PDB entry 1UM0 | X-ray diffraction, 1.95 A resolution | chains A and D of the 4 polymer chains in the assembly

[Chain A (and D)]
Name: Chorismate synthase
From: Helicobacter pylori
Notes: EC 4.2.3.5; chain D of this document is another copy of the same molecule, construct and numbering; everything in this record applies to it too
Reference sequence: P56122 (AROC_HELPY); numbering as in UniProt (aligned over 1-365)
Sequence (365 residues; each row starts with the number of its first residue):
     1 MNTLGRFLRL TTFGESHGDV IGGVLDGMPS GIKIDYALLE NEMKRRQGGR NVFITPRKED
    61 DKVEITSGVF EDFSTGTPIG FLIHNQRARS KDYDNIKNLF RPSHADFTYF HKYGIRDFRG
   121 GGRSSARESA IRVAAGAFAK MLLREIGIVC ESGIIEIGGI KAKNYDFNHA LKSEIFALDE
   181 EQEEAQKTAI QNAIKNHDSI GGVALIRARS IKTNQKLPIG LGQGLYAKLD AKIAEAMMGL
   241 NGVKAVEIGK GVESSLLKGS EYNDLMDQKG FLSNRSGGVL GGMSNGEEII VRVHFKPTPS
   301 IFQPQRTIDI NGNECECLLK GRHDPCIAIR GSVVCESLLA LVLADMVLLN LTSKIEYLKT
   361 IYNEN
Ligand contacts:
  - FMN (flavin mononucleotide), molecule 1: Ser103, His104, Ala105, Arg123, Ser125, Ser129, Leu240, Asn241, Gly242, Val243, Lys244, Phe295, Lys296, Thr298, Pro299, Ser300, His323, Asp324, Ile327, Arg330
  - FMN, molecule 2: Val279, Leu280, Gly281, Gly282
Swiss-Prot annotation at these positions:
  - binding site (NADP(+)): Arg46
  - binding site (FMN): Arg123 to Ser125, Asn241, Gly242, Gly281, Lys296 to Ser300, Arg322
From the paper describing this entry:
  - self-association interface (contacts with another copy of this molecule); pairs are residue here / residue on that copy: Asp26-Met1, Met1, Asn2, Thr3, Phe7, Arg9, Phe13, Lys112, Glu128, Arg132, Glu145, Asp198, Gln223, Leu225, Tyr226, Lys232, Glu235, Ser255, Ser260, Gln268, His294, Gln305, Glu314, Asn350, Asn350, Thr352, Lys359, Tyr362
  - binding site for flavin mononucleotide: His104, Arg123, Ser125, Asn241, Lys244, Lys296, Thr298, Pro299, Ser300, Asp324, Ile327, Arg330
  - catalytic residues: Arg46, Arg132, Arg330 (proposed by the authors, not directly observed)

[Interface between chain A and chain D]
Pairs across the interface (200):
  Met1(A) - Arg6(D)
  Met1(A) - Gln223(D)  hydrogen bond (backbone-backbone)
  Met1(A) - Gly224(D)
  Met1(A) - Leu225(D)  hydrogen bond (backbone-backbone)
  Met1(A) - Tyr226(D)  hydrogen bond (backbone-backbone)
  Met1(A) - Ala227(D)  hydrophobic
  Asn2(A) - Tyr226(D)
  Thr3(A) - Tyr226(D)
  Leu4(A) - Tyr226(D)  hydrophobic
  Arg6(A) - Met1(D)
  Thr12(A) - Tyr226(D)
  Glu15(A) - Leu225(D)
  Pro102(A) - Asn263(D)
  Pro102(A) - Asp264(D)
  Ser103(A) - Tyr262(D)
  Ser103(A) - Asn263(D)
  Ser103(A) - Leu280(D)
  His104(A) - Leu280(D)
  Ala105(A) - Gly281(D)
  Phe107(A) - Ile219(D)  hydrophobic
  Phe107(A) - Met266(D)  hydrophobic
  Phe107(A) - Phe271(D)  hydrophobic
  Phe107(A) - Asn285(D)
  Thr108(A) - Leu280(D)  hydrogen bond (side chain-backbone)
  Thr108(A) - Met283(D)
  Thr108(A) - Ser284(D)
  Thr108(A) - Asn285(D)
  Tyr109(A) - Met283(D)  hydrophobic
  His111(A) - Ile219(D)
  His111(A) - Lys354(D)
  Lys112(A) - Gly220(D)  hydrogen bond (side chain-backbone)
  Lys112(A) - Gly222(D)  hydrogen bond (side chain-backbone)
  Lys112(A) - Gln223(D)
  Lys112(A) - Met283(D)
  Lys112(A) - Asn350(D)  hydrogen bond
  Lys112(A) - Ser353(D)  hydrogen bond
  Lys112(A) - Lys354(D)
  Tyr113(A) - Ser353(D)
  Tyr113(A) - Lys354(D)
  Gly114(A) - Lys354(D)
  Glu128(A) - Leu225(D)
  Glu128(A) - Tyr226(D)
  Arg132(A) - Tyr226(D)  hydrogen bond
  Glu156(A) - Leu256(D)
  Gly158(A) - Ser255(D)
  Gly159(A) - Leu256(D)
  Asp198(A) - Lys258(D)
  Asp198(A) - Gly259(D)  hydrogen bond (side chain-backbone)
  Asp198(A) - Ser260(D)  hydrogen bond
  Ser199(A) - Lys258(D)
  Ser199(A) - Gly259(D)  hydrogen bond (backbone-backbone)
  Ile200(A) - Leu257(D)
  Ile200(A) - Lys258(D)
  Gly201(A) - Ser255(D)
  Gly201(A) - Leu257(D)  hydrogen bond (backbone-backbone)
  Gly202(A) - Ser255(D)
  Val203(A) - Ser255(D)
  Ile219(A) - Phe107(D)  hydrophobic
  Ile219(A) - His111(D)
  Gly220(A) - Lys112(D)  hydrogen bond (backbone-side chain)
  Gly222(A) - Lys112(D)  hydrogen bond (backbone-side chain)
  Gln223(A) - Met1(D)  hydrogen bond (backbone-backbone)
  Gln223(A) - Lys112(D)
  Gly224(A) - Met1(D)
  Leu225(A) - Met1(D)  hydrogen bond (backbone-backbone)
  Leu225(A) - Glu15(D)
  Leu225(A) - Tyr109(D)
  Leu225(A) - Glu128(D)
  Tyr226(A) - Met1(D)  hydrogen bond (backbone-backbone)
  Tyr226(A) - Asn2(D)
  Tyr226(A) - Thr3(D)
  Tyr226(A) - Leu4(D)  hydrophobic
  Tyr226(A) - Thr12(D)
  Tyr226(A) - Glu128(D)  hydrogen bond
  Tyr226(A) - Arg132(D)  hydrogen bond
  Ala227(A) - Met1(D)  hydrophobic
  Lys228(A) - Gly239(D)  hydrogen bond (side chain-backbone)
  Lys228(A) - Asn241(D)
  Asp230(A) - Met238(D)
  Ala231(A) - Glu235(D)
  Ala231(A) - Gly239(D)
  Lys232(A) - Glu235(D)  salt bridge
  Ala234(A) - Ala234(D)
  Ala234(A) - Met238(D)  hydrophobic
  Glu235(A) - Ala231(D)
  Glu235(A) - Lys232(D)  salt bridge
  Glu235(A) - Glu235(D)
  Met238(A) - Asp230(D)
  Met238(A) - Ala234(D)  hydrophobic
  Met238(A) - Val246(D)
  Met238(A) - Ile248(D)  hydrophobic
  Gly239(A) - Lys228(D)  hydrogen bond (backbone-side chain)
  Gly239(A) - Ala231(D)
  Asn241(A) - Lys228(D)
  Lys244(A) - Glu247(D)
  Lys244(A) - Ile248(D)  hydrogen bond (backbone-backbone)
  Lys244(A) - Gly251(D)
  Lys244(A) - Ser254(D)
  Lys244(A) - Tyr262(D)
  Lys244(A) - Ser276(D)  hydrogen bond (side chain-backbone)
  Lys244(A) - Val279(D)
  Ala245(A) - Val246(D)
  Ala245(A) - Gly251(D)
  Ala245(A) - Val252(D)  hydrophobic
  Val246(A) - Met238(D)
  Val246(A) - Ala245(D)
  Val246(A) - Val246(D)  hydrogen bond (backbone-backbone)
  Glu247(A) - Lys244(D)
  Ile248(A) - Met238(D)  hydrophobic
  Ile248(A) - Lys244(D)  hydrogen bond (backbone-backbone)
  Gly251(A) - Lys244(D)
  Gly251(A) - Ala245(D)
  Val252(A) - Ala245(D)  hydrophobic
  Val252(A) - Val252(D)  hydrophobic
  Val252(A) - His294(D)
  Ser254(A) - Lys244(D)
  Ser254(A) - Pro297(D)
  Ser255(A) - Gly201(D)
  Ser255(A) - Gly202(D)
  Ser255(A) - Val203(D)
  Ser255(A) - His294(D)
  Ser255(A) - Phe295(D)
  Leu256(A) - Gly159(D)
  Leu257(A) - Ile200(D)
  Leu257(A) - Gly201(D)  hydrogen bond (backbone-backbone)
  Leu257(A) - Pro297(D)
  Lys258(A) - Asp198(D)
  Lys258(A) - Ser199(D)
  Lys258(A) - Pro297(D)
  Gly259(A) - Asp198(D)  hydrogen bond (backbone-side chain)
  Gly259(A) - Ser199(D)  hydrogen bond (backbone-backbone)
  Gly259(A) - Pro297(D)
  Gly259(A) - Ile301(D)
  Ser260(A) - Asp198(D)  hydrogen bond
  Ser260(A) - Ile301(D)
  Ser260(A) - Gln303(D)
  Tyr262(A) - Ser103(D)
  Tyr262(A) - Lys244(D)
  Tyr262(A) - Lys296(D)
  Tyr262(A) - Pro297(D)  hydrophobic
  Asn263(A) - Pro102(D)
  Asn263(A) - Ser103(D)
  Asn263(A) - Pro299(D)  hydrogen bond (side chain-backbone)
  Asn263(A) - Gln305(D)  hydrogen bond
  Asp264(A) - Pro102(D)
  Leu265(A) - Gln305(D)
  Leu265(A) - Arg306(D)
  Met266(A) - Phe100(D)  hydrophobic
  Met266(A) - Phe107(D)  hydrophobic
  Met266(A) - Arg306(D)  hydrogen bond (backbone-backbone)
  Met266(A) - Thr307(D)
  Asp267(A) - Ile308(D)
  Asp267(A) - Glu314(D)
  Gln268(A) - Ile308(D)
  Gln268(A) - Gly312(D)  hydrogen bond (side chain-backbone)
  Gln268(A) - Glu314(D)  hydrogen bond (backbone-side chain)
  Phe271(A) - Phe107(D)  hydrophobic
  Ser276(A) - Lys244(D)  hydrogen bond (backbone-side chain)
  Val279(A) - Lys244(D)
  Leu280(A) - Ser103(D)
  Leu280(A) - His104(D)
  Leu280(A) - Thr108(D)  hydrogen bond (backbone-side chain)
  Gly281(A) - Ala105(D)
  Met283(A) - Thr108(D)
  Met283(A) - Tyr109(D)
  Met283(A) - Lys112(D)
  Ser284(A) - Thr108(D)
  Asn285(A) - Phe107(D)
  Asn285(A) - Thr108(D)
  His294(A) - Val252(D)
  His294(A) - Ser255(D)
  Phe295(A) - Ser255(D)
  Lys296(A) - Ser254(D)
  Lys296(A) - Tyr262(D)
  Pro297(A) - Ser254(D)
  Pro297(A) - Leu257(D)
  Pro297(A) - Lys258(D)
  Pro297(A) - Gly259(D)
  Pro297(A) - Tyr262(D)  hydrophobic
  Pro299(A) - Asn263(D)  hydrogen bond (backbone-side chain)
  Ile301(A) - Ser260(D)
  Gln303(A) - Ser260(D)
  Gln305(A) - Asn263(D)  hydrogen bond
  Gln305(A) - Leu265(D)
  Arg306(A) - Leu265(D)
  Arg306(A) - Met266(D)  hydrogen bond (backbone-backbone)
  Arg306(A) - Leu272(D)
  Thr307(A) - Met266(D)  hydrogen bond (backbone-backbone)
  Ile308(A) - Met266(D)  hydrophobic
  Ile308(A) - Asp267(D)
  Ile308(A) - Gln268(D)
  Glu314(A) - Asp267(D)
  Glu314(A) - Gln268(D)  hydrogen bond (side chain-backbone)
  Asn350(A) - Lys112(D)  hydrogen bond
  Ser353(A) - Lys112(D)  hydrogen bond
  Ser353(A) - Tyr113(D)
  Lys354(A) - His111(D)  hydrogen bond (side chain-backbone)
  Lys354(A) - Lys112(D)
  Lys354(A) - Tyr113(D)
  Lys354(A) - Gly114(D)
Interface residues without a listed pair, chain A (99 interface residues in all): Leu10, Gly14, Phe100, Lys161, Val243, Arg275, Thr298, Gly312, Tyr357
Interface residues without a listed pair, chain D (98 interface residues in all): Leu10, Gly14, Glu156, Gly158, Val243, Arg275, Thr298

[Summary]
99 residues of chain A face 98 of chain D across their interface; the contacts include 45 hydrogen bonds and 2
salt bridges. Polar pairs include Lys232(A)-Glu235(D), Thr108(A)-Leu280(D) and Lys112(A)-Gly220(D). From the
paper: catalytic residues Arg46(A), Arg132(A) and Arg330(A); a binding site for flavin mononucleotide at
His104(A), Arg123(A) and Ser125(A) among others.
Chain A and chain D are both Chorismate synthase (Helicobacter pylori); the structure, Crystal structure of
chorismate synthase complexed with FMN, was determined by X-ray diffraction together with 1UMF from the same
study.
